6WHC - chains E and R of the 6 polymer chains in the assembly; structure by electron microscopy, 3.40 A resolution.

# Chain E
Molecule: Dual-agonist peptide
Sequence (29 residues; each row starts with the number of its first residue):
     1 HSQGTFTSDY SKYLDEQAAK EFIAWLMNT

# Chain R
Molecule: Glucagon receptor
Organism: Homo sapiens
UniProt: P47871 (GLR_HUMAN); residue numbers follow UniProt; this construct covers 1-477
Sequence (477 residues; each row starts with the number of its first residue):
     1 MPPCQPQRPL LLLLLLLACQ PQVPSAQVMD FLFEKWKLYG DQCHHNLSLL PPPTELVCNR
    61 TFDKYSCWPD TPANTTANIS CPWYLPWHHK VQHRFVFKRC GPDGQWVRGP RGQPWRDASQ
   121 CQMDGEEIEV QKEVAKMYSS FQVMYTVGYS LSLGALLLAL AILGGLSKLH CTRNAIHANL
   181 FASFVLKASS VLVIDGLLRT RYSQKIGDDL SVSTWLSDGA VAGCRVAAVF MQYGIVANYC
   241 WLLVEGLYLH NLLGLATLPE RSFFSLYLGI GWGAPMLFVV PWAVVKCLFE NVQCWTSNDN
   301 MGFWWILRFP VFLAILINFF IFVRIVQLLV AKLRARQMHH TDYKFRLAKS TLTLIPLLGV
   361 HEVVFAFVTD EHAQGTLRSA KLFFDLFLSS FQGLLVAVLY CFLNKEVQSE LRRRWHRWRL
   421 GKVLWEERNT SNHRASSSPG HGPPSKELQF GRGGGSQDSS AETPLAGGLP RLAESPF
Unresolved in the structure: 1-26, 204-213, 340-342, 368-375, 419-477
Disulfides: C58-C100, C81-C121, C224-C294
Reported in the primary citation:
  - mutagenesis - Y145A, Y149A, K187A, Y202A, W295A, N298A, R308A, N318A, E362A, R378A (>10-fold), L382A (>10-fold), D385A, L386A: decreased signaling with Dual-agonist peptide (chain E)
  - mutagenesis - Y149A, V191A, Y202A, W295A, R308A, N318A, L382A, L386A: abolished binding to Dual-agonist peptide (chain E)
  - contacts within the chain: N298-N300 (hydrogen bond) (proposed by the authors, not directly observed)
  - conformationally variable residues (order/disorder transition): Q204 to S213, V368 to G375
  - mutagenesis - Y145A, N238A: decreased expression

# Interface between chain E and chain R
Residue-residue contacts - 41 pairs, chain E then chain R:
  H1(E) with W304(R); R308(R); V311(R)
  S2(E) with D385(R); L386(R)
  Q3(E) with Y149(R), hydrogen bond; L386(R)
  F6(E) with Y145(R), hydrophobic; L386(R), hydrophobic
  T7(E) with M231(R)
  S8(E) with T296(R); N298(R), hydrogen bond (side chain-backbone)
  D9(E) with Y138(R)
  S11(E) with L198(R); T296(R), hydrogen bond; S297(R), hydrogen bond
  K12(E) with N298(R)
  Y13(E) with V134(R); A135(R); Y138(R), hydrophobic
  L14(E) with Y202(R)
  D15(E) with Q27(R), hydrogen bond (side chain-backbone); V28(R), hydrogen bond (side chain-backbone); M29(R), hydrogen bond (side chain-backbone); Q293(R), hydrogen bond
  E16(E) with V28(R)
  A18(E) with M29(R); Y202(R), hydrophobic
  A19(E) with M29(R); L32(R), hydrophobic
  F22(E) with M29(R), hydrophobic; L32(R), hydrophobic
  I23(E) with L85(R), hydrophobic
  L26(E) with W36(R); D63(R); K64(R); Y65(R)
  M27(E) with Y65(R), hydrophobic; A118(R)
  N28(E) with R111(R)
  T29(E) with D63(R)
Interface residues without a listed pair, chain E (23 interface residues in all): G4, Y10
Interface residues without a listed pair, chain R (34 interface residues in all): F33, Q142, I235, Y239, L307, L382
The authors on this interface:
  - specific contacts: H1(E)-R308(R), Q3(E)-Y149(R) (hydrogen bond), S8(E)-N298(R) (backbone contact), S11(E)-T296(R) (hydrogen bond), D15(E)-Q293(R) (hydrogen bond), Q27(R)-D15(E), M29(R)-D15(E), S297(R)-S11(E) (hydrogen bond), W304(R)-H1(E), V311(R)-H1(E)
  - interface residues, chain R: V134(R), A135(R), Y138(R), Y145(R), L198(R), Y202(R), D385(R), L386(R)

# Overview
Chain E and chain R form an interface of 23 and 34 residues respectively; the contacts include 8 hydrogen
bonds. Among the polar pairs are Q3(E)-Y149(R), S8(E)-N298(R) and S11(E)-T296(R). The authors report contacts
between H1(E) and R308(R), Q27(R) and D15(E) and M29(R) and D15(E) among others; hydrogen bonds between Q3(E)
and Y149(R), S11(E) and T296(R) and D15(E) and Q293(R) among others; a backbone contact between S8(E) and
N298(R). From the paper: Y145A, Y149A and K187A of chain R, among others, reduce signaling with Dual-agonist
peptide (chain E); interface residues V134(R), A135(R) and Y138(R) among others; 15 substitutions were tested
in all.
Chain E is Dual-agonist peptide and chain R is Glucagon receptor (Homo sapiens); the structure, CryoEM
Structure of the glucagon receptor with a dual-agonist peptide, was determined by electron microscopy.
